PDB entry 6XYW | electron microscopy, 3.86 A resolution | chains Ac and 1 of the 89 polymer chains in the assembly

Chain Ac:
Molecule: 50S ribosomal protein L3-2, mitochondrial
Organism: Arabidopsis thaliana
Reference sequence: Q9LRN8 (RK3B_ARATH); residue numbers follow UniProt; this construct covers 1-324
Amino-acid sequence (324 residues; each row starts with the number of its first residue):
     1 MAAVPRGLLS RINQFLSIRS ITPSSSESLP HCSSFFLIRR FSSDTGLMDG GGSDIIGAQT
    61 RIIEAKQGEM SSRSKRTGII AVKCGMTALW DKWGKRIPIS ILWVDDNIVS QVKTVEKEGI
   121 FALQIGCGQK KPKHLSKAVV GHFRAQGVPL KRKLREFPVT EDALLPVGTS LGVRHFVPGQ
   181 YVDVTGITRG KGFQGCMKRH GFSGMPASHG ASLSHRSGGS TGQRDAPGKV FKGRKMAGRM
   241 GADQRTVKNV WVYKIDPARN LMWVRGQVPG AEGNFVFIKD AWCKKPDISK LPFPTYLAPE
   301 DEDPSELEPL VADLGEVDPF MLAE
Not modelled in the structure: 1-63, 282-324

Chain 1:
Molecule: 2842-nt RNA strand
Organism: Arabidopsis thaliana
Sequence (2842 nucleotides; numbered 16 to 3161; 304 numbers in that range are skipped by the numbering (no residue carries them; nothing is unmodelled there); the number before each row is that of its first residue):
    16 GAAUGCAUUG GAUGGAUGCC CGGGCAUUGA GAAGGAAGGA CGCUUUCAGA GGCGAAAGGC
    76 CAUGGGGAGA UACCGUCUGU GAUCCAUGGA UCUCCGAUCG GGAAACCGUA UCCAAGCUCC
   136 GUGGCUAGUC UGCGCUCUUU GGACUUUGAA AACUUAGCGA ACUGAAACAU CUAAGUAGCU
   196 AAAGGAAGGG AAAUCAACCG AGACCCCGUU AGUAGCGGCG AGCGAGAGCG GAUUUGGGAU
   256 UUUAAGAAAA AGAAAGACGA AG
   295 CACUUCUUUU UCGCCAGGUU U
   420 ACUGUAAUUG UGAAAAGGUU GGAAGAUCUG GCCAAAGAAG GUGAUAGCCC CGUAGAUUCG
   480 UUCCUAUGGU UCGAUCCUUC CCAGUAAAAC GCGGCGUGUU CGAAUUCUGA UCGCUUUUAC
   540 GCGAGAAAGG GGGACCACCC UCUAAGCCUA AGUAUUCCUC AAUGACCGAU AGCGUACAAG
   600 UACCGUGAGG GAAAGGUGAA AAGAACCCUA UGACGGGAGU GCAAUAGAGA ACCUGAGAUC
   660 CGAUGCGAAC AAUCAGUCGA AGGAGUAGUC AAGCGCACUC ACUCUAACGG CGUACCUUUU
   720 GCAUGAUGGG UCAGCGAGGA AAUGGGAAGA GCGGCUUAAG CCAUUAGGUG UAGGCGCUUU
   780 CCAAAGGUGG AAUCUUCUAG UUCUUCCUAU UUGACCCGAA ACCGAUCGAU CUAGCCAUGA
   840 GCAGGUUGAA GAGAGCUCUA ACAGGCCUUG GAGGACCGAA CCCACGUAUG UGGCAAAAUA
   900 CGGGGAUGAC UUGUGGCUAG GGGUGAAAGG CCAACCAAGA UCGGAUAUAG CUGGUUUUCC
   960 GCGAAAUCUA UUUCAGUAGA GCGUAUGAUG UCGAUGGCCC GAGGUAGAGC ACUCAAUGGG
  1020 CUAGGGUGG
  1040 CUUACCAACC CCAGGGAAAC UCCGAAUACA GGCCGUUCUC GUUUGUACAG ACAGACUUUU
  1100 GGGGUGCUAA GAUCCAAAGU CGAGAGGGAA ACAGCCCAGA UCGUACGCUA AGGUCCCUAA
  1160 GCAAUCACUU AGUGGAAAAG GAAGUGAUCG AGCGAUGACA ACCAGGAGGU GGGCUUGGAA
  1220 GCAGCCAUCC UUUGAAGAAA GCGUAAUAGC UCACUGGUCU AGCUCCAUGG CACCGAAAAU
  1280 GUAUCAGGGC UCAAGUGAUU CACCGAAGCG ACGAGACCUU GAAAGCUGCU UUUUCAAGUG
  1340 UCAGUAGCGG AACGUUCUGU CAAUCGGGGA AGGUUUUUGG UGACAAGACC UGGAGAUAUC
  1400 AGAAGUGAGA AUGCUGACAU GAGUAACGAU AAAUCCUGUG AAAAACACGA UCGCCUGCCA
  1460 GUGGAAGGCU UUCUGCGUUC AGUCAAUCUA CGCAGAGUGA AUCGGUCCCU AAGGAACCCC
  1520 CGAAAGGGCU GCCGUCCGAU GGGUACACGA AAGUGACGAA GUUGCUUUGA CUACAAAACC
  1580 AUGCCUCUCU CUUGGAGCGA AUUGGAUGAU CGGGCCGAGG GCAGCGUAGC GCCUCUUCCC
  1640 CUCACUCUCC UUUCUCCAAU AUGAACCUUG AGUCAUCAAA G
  1835 GCGAGUCUGU UUAUAGUCGC GACUCUUGUC AUAGUCAAGA AGGUUGAAAC UUCCAGGAAA
  1895 AAACUUCGAA UUGGGAGGGC GAUCCUCCCG GUGAACUGAC CGUACCCCAA ACCGACACAG
  1955 GUGAACAAGU AGAGUAUACU AGGGCGCUUG AGAGAACCAU GUCGAAGGAA CUCGGCAAAA
  2015 UGACCCCGUA ACUUCGGGAG AAGGGGUGCU CUCCUAUCUU UUGAUUAGGA AAGCGGCACA
  2075 UACCAGGGGG UAGCGACUGU UUAUUAAAAA CACAGGACUC UGCUAAGUGG UAACACGAUG
  2135 UAUAGAGUCU GACACCUGCC CGGUGCUGGA AAGUCAAAAG GAGAAGUGUU AUAAGCUUUG
  2195 AAUGGAAGCC CCGGUAAACG GCGGCAGUAA CUCUAACUGU CCUAAGGUAG CGAAAUUCCU
  2255 UGUCGCAUAA GUAGCGACCU GCACGAAUGG UGUAACGACU GCCCCGCUGU CUCCGACAUG
  2315 GACCCGGUGA AAUUGAAUUC UCCGUGAAGA UGCGGAGUAC CAACGGCUAG ACGGUAAGAC
  2375 CCCGUGCACC UUCACUAUAG CUUCGCAGUG ACAACCUUGA UCGAAUGUGU AGGAUAGGUG
  2435 GGAGGUCGUG ACAUAGAAGG ACCAAUCCUG AAAGACCACU CUUUCGUCUA AGGGUGCCUA
  2495 ACCGCCGC
  2521 GGCGGGACAC UGCGAGGUGG GUAGUUUAUC UGGGGCGGAU GCCUCCUAAA GAGUAACGGA
  2581 GGUGUGCGAA GGUAGGCUCA AGCUAAGAUU CUGCUCGUGA GCGUAAUGGU AUAAGCCUGC
  2641 CUGACUGUGA GACCGACUGG UCGAACAGAG ACGAAAGUCG GCCAUAGUGA UCCGGGAGUC
  2701 CCGUGUGGAA GGGCUCUCGC UCAACGGAUC AAAGGUACGC CGGGGAUAAC AGGCUGAUGA
  2761 CUCCCAAGAG CUCUUAUCGA CGGAGUCGUU UGGCACCUCG AUGUCGACUC AUCACAUCCU
  2821 GGGGUUGAAG AAGGUCCCAA GGGUUCGGUU GUUCGCCGAU UCAAGUGGUA CGUGAGUUGG
  2881 GUUUAGAACG UCGUGAGACA GUUCGGUUCC UAUCUACCGU UGGUGUUAAA GGGAGAACUG
  2941 CGAGGAGCCA ACCCUAGUAC GAGAGGACUG GGUUGGGCCA ACCUAUGGUG UACCGGUUGU
  3001 UAUGCCAAUA GCAGCGCCGG GCAGCUAAGU UGGUAUGGAA GAACUGCUGC UUAGCGGGAA
  3061 AUCCUUCUCU AUACAAGUUC UCGGAACAGG UUUUAGAACA GAACUUCGAU AGGCGGGAGG
  3121 UGGAAGCACC GCGAGGUGUG AAGCCAUCUC GUACUAAACG A

Interface between chain Ac and chain 1:
Pairs across the interface (171; chain Ac residue first):
  Lys83(Ac) - C2982(1)  hydrogen bond to the phosphate
  Lys83(Ac) - C2983(1)  salt bridge to the phosphate
  Met86(Ac) - C2982(1)  hydrogen bond to the sugar
  Met86(Ac) - U2984(1)  sugar contact
  Thr87(Ac) - U2984(1)  sugar contact
  Arg96(Ac) - U2984(1)  hydrogen bond to the base
  Arg96(Ac) - A2985(1)  sugar contact
  Gln111(Ac) - U3079(1)  hydrogen bond to the sugar
  Gln111(Ac) - C3080(1)  sugar contact
  Lys113(Ac) - A2937(1)  hydrogen bond to the sugar
  Lys113(Ac) - C2938(1)  sugar contact
  Lys117(Ac) - U3079(1)  phosphate contact
  Glu118(Ac) - U3078(1)  hydrogen bond to the sugar
  Glu118(Ac) - U3079(1)  hydrogen bond to the sugar
  Ile120(Ac) - C2938(1)  sugar contact
  Gln124(Ac) - A2937(1)  hydrogen bond to the sugar
  Lys130(Ac) - A3103(1)  salt bridge to the phosphate
  Lys131(Ac) - G3108(1)  salt bridge to the phosphate
  Lys133(Ac) - U3105(1)  phosphate contact
  Lys133(Ac) - U3106(1)  salt bridge to the phosphate
  Lys133(Ac) - C3107(1)  sugar contact
  Lys133(Ac) - G3108(1)  salt bridge to the phosphate
  His134(Ac) - C3104(1)  salt bridge to the phosphate
  His134(Ac) - U3105(1)  salt bridge to the phosphate
  Ser136(Ac) - G2935(1)  sugar contact
  Lys137(Ac) - U3081(1)  sugar contact
  Lys137(Ac) - C3082(1)  sugar contact
  Lys137(Ac) - A3085(1)  phosphate contact
  Lys137(Ac) - A3086(1)  phosphate contact
  Ala138(Ac) - G2935(1)  base contact
  Ala138(Ac) - U3081(1)  hydrogen bond to the sugar
  Ala138(Ac) - C3082(1)  sugar contact
  Gly141(Ac) - U3081(1)  sugar contact
  His142(Ac) - C3080(1)  hydrogen bond to the sugar
  His142(Ac) - U3081(1)  hydrogen bond to the sugar
  Ala145(Ac) - U3081(1)  sugar contact
  Arg152(Ac) - A3103(1)  phosphate contact
  Arg152(Ac) - C3104(1)  salt bridge to the phosphate
  Leu154(Ac) - A2937(1)  sugar contact
  Arg155(Ac) - C2938(1)  salt bridge to the phosphate
  Glu156(Ac) - A2937(1)  phosphate contact
  Glu156(Ac) - C2938(1)  hydrogen bond to the phosphate
  Pro158(Ac) - U2939(1)  phosphate contact
  Thr188(Ac) - A2981(1)  hydrogen bond to the phosphate
  Thr188(Ac) - C2982(1)  hydrogen bond to the phosphate
  Arg189(Ac) - C2982(1)  phosphate contact
  Arg189(Ac) - C2983(1)  salt bridge to the phosphate
  Arg189(Ac) - C3025(1)  salt bridge to the phosphate
  Arg189(Ac) - U3094(1)  sugar contact
  Arg189(Ac) - A3095(1)  phosphate contact
  Gly190(Ac) - A3095(1)  phosphate contact
  Gly190(Ac) - G3096(1)  phosphate contact
  Lys191(Ac) - U3026(1)  salt bridge to the phosphate
  Lys191(Ac) - G3096(1)  hydrogen bond to the phosphate
  Gly192(Ac) - G3096(1)  hydrogen bond to the phosphate
  Gly192(Ac) - A3097(1)  phosphate contact
  Phe193(Ac) - A1989(1)  hydrogen bond to the sugar
  Phe193(Ac) - A1990(1)  sugar contact
  Phe193(Ac) - G2359(1)  sugar contact
  Phe193(Ac) - A3097(1)  hydrogen bond to the phosphate
  Gln194(Ac) - A1990(1)  hydrogen bond to the sugar
  Gly195(Ac) - A1990(1)  hydrogen bond to the sugar
  Lys198(Ac) - U3026(1)  salt bridge to the phosphate
  Arg199(Ac) - C2918(1)  phosphate contact
  Arg199(Ac) - G2919(1)  salt bridge to the phosphate
  Phe202(Ac) - C2810(1)  phosphate contact
  Phe202(Ac) - A2811(1)  phosphate contact
  Ser203(Ac) - C2308(1)  phosphate contact
  Ser203(Ac) - U2809(1)  sugar contact
  Ser203(Ac) - C2810(1)  phosphate contact
  Met205(Ac) - C2808(1)  base contact
  Met205(Ac) - G2876(1)  hydrogen bond to the base
  Met205(Ac) - U2877(1)  base contact
  Pro206(Ac) - C2305(1)  phosphate contact
  Ala207(Ac) - C2305(1)  phosphate contact
  Ser208(Ac) - C2010(1)  hydrogen bond to the base
  Ser208(Ac) - U2304(1)  sugar contact
  His209(Ac) - A887(1)  phosphate contact
  His209(Ac) - G2008(1)  base contact
  His209(Ac) - C2010(1)  base contact
  His209(Ac) - U2878(1)  sugar contact
  Gly210(Ac) - U2877(1)  sugar contact
  Ala211(Ac) - U888(1)  phosphate contact
  Ala211(Ac) - U2877(1)  sugar contact
  Leu213(Ac) - C1992(1)  phosphate contact
  Leu213(Ac) - G2876(1)  base contact
  Leu213(Ac) - U2877(1)  sugar contact
  Ser214(Ac) - C1992(1)  phosphate contact
  His215(Ac) - C1991(1)  salt bridge to the phosphate
  His215(Ac) - C1992(1)  hydrogen bond to the phosphate
  His215(Ac) - G2309(1)  salt bridge to the phosphate
  Arg216(Ac) - C1992(1)  phosphate contact
  Arg216(Ac) - C2361(1)  phosphate contact
  Arg216(Ac) - U2362(1)  salt bridge to the phosphate
  Gly218(Ac) - U2809(1)  base contact
  Gly218(Ac) - G2876(1)  base contact
  Gly219(Ac) - A2363(1)  phosphate contact
  Gly219(Ac) - C2810(1)  base contact
  Ser220(Ac) - A2363(1)  phosphate contact
  Thr221(Ac) - G2872(1)  hydrogen bond to the sugar
  Thr221(Ac) - U2873(1)  sugar contact
  Gly222(Ac) - A2363(1)  sugar contact
  Gly222(Ac) - A2870(1)  phosphate contact
  Gly222(Ac) - G2872(1)  hydrogen bond to the sugar
  Gly222(Ac) - U2873(1)  sugar contact
  Gln223(Ac) - A2363(1)  sugar contact
  Gln223(Ac) - G2364(1)  hydrogen bond to the phosphate
  Gln223(Ac) - A2870(1)  base contact
  Gln223(Ac) - G2872(1)  phosphate contact
  Gln223(Ac) - U2873(1)  hydrogen bond to the phosphate
  Arg224(Ac) - G724(1)  base contact
  Arg224(Ac) - G2343(1)  hydrogen bond to the base
  Arg224(Ac) - A2870(1)  hydrogen bond to the base
  Asp225(Ac) - G2343(1)  hydrogen bond to the base
  Asp225(Ac) - U2869(1)  phosphate contact
  Asp225(Ac) - A2870(1)  hydrogen bond to the phosphate
  Ala226(Ac) - U1279(1)  base contact
  Ala226(Ac) - A2363(1)  sugar contact
  Pro227(Ac) - U1279(1)  base contact
  Pro227(Ac) - C2336(1)  phosphate contact
  Gly228(Ac) - A2363(1)  hydrogen bond to the sugar
  Gly228(Ac) - G2364(1)  hydrogen bond to the sugar
  Gly228(Ac) - A2916(1)  sugar contact
  Lys229(Ac) - U1279(1)  base contact
  Lys229(Ac) - C2336(1)  phosphate contact
  Lys229(Ac) - A2916(1)  sugar contact
  Val230(Ac) - A2363(1)  base contact
  Val230(Ac) - A2916(1)  hydrogen bond to the sugar
  Val230(Ac) - C2917(1)  sugar contact
  Phe231(Ac) - U1279(1)  base contact
  Phe231(Ac) - C2917(1)  sugar contact
  Lys232(Ac) - C2917(1)  salt bridge to the phosphate
  Lys232(Ac) - C2918(1)  phosphate contact
  Arg234(Ac) - A2811(1)  salt bridge to the phosphate
  Lys235(Ac) - G2360(1)  base contact
  Lys235(Ac) - C2361(1)  base contact
  Lys235(Ac) - C2917(1)  base contact
  Lys235(Ac) - C2918(1)  hydrogen bond to the sugar
  Met236(Ac) - A1990(1)  sugar contact
  Met236(Ac) - G2360(1)  sugar contact
  Met236(Ac) - C2361(1)  sugar contact
  Met236(Ac) - C2918(1)  hydrogen bond to the sugar
  Ala237(Ac) - C2918(1)  sugar contact
  Gly238(Ac) - G2919(1)  hydrogen bond to the sugar
  Arg239(Ac) - A3095(1)  phosphate contact
  Arg239(Ac) - G3096(1)  salt bridge to the phosphate
  Asp243(Ac) - U3068(1)  phosphate contact
  Asp243(Ac) - C3069(1)  phosphate contact
  Gln244(Ac) - A2980(1)  sugar contact
  Arg245(Ac) - C3067(1)  salt bridge to the phosphate
  Arg245(Ac) - U3068(1)  salt bridge to the phosphate
  Val247(Ac) - G3032(1)  sugar contact
  Val247(Ac) - G3033(1)  sugar contact
  Val247(Ac) - U3066(1)  sugar contact
  Lys248(Ac) - G3032(1)  phosphate contact
  Lys248(Ac) - G3033(1)  phosphate contact
  Val250(Ac) - G3032(1)  phosphate contact
  Arg265(Ac) - G3032(1)  salt bridge to the phosphate
  Gly266(Ac) - U3031(1)  hydrogen bond to the sugar
  Gln267(Ac) - A2981(1)  hydrogen bond to the sugar
  Gln267(Ac) - C2982(1)  sugar contact
  Gln267(Ac) - U3031(1)  base contact
  Gln267(Ac) - G3032(1)  sugar contact
  Val268(Ac) - C2982(1)  sugar contact
  Pro269(Ac) - C2982(1)  sugar contact
  Gly270(Ac) - C2982(1)  phosphate contact
  Ala271(Ac) - U3094(1)  sugar contact
  Glu272(Ac) - C2983(1)  phosphate contact
  Gly273(Ac) - U3094(1)  base contact
  Asn274(Ac) - U3094(1)  hydrogen bond to the base
  Phe275(Ac) - U3094(1)  base contact
Also at the interface, not in a pair above, chain Ac (95 interface residues in all): Pro98, Val139, Cys196, Met197, Ser212, Ser217, Gly233, Met240, Gly241
Also at the interface, not in a pair above, chain 1 (87 interface residues in all): A1993, C2005, A2011, U2335, G2874, U2915, U2920, A2934, A2936, G3024, U3030, A3035, C3087, A3100

Summary:
Chain Ac and chain 1 form an interface of 95 and 87 residues respectively, with 40 hydrogen bonds and 23 salt
bridges. Polar pairs include Arg96(Ac)-U2984(1), Met205(Ac)-G2876(1) and Ser208(Ac)-C2010(1).
Here chain Ac is 50S ribosomal protein L3-2, mitochondrial and chain 1 is a 2842-nt RNA strand, both from
Arabidopsis thaliana. Entry 6XYW (Structure of the plant mitochondrial ribosome) was determined by electron
microscopy.
